PDB entry 6NQ8 | X-ray diffraction, 3.10 A resolution | chain A

# Chain A
Name: Uncharacterized protein YetJ
Source organism: Bacillus subtilis (strain 168)
UniProt: O31539 (YETJ_BACSU); residue numbers follow UniProt; this construct covers 1-214
Sequence (214 residues; row label = number of the first residue in the row):
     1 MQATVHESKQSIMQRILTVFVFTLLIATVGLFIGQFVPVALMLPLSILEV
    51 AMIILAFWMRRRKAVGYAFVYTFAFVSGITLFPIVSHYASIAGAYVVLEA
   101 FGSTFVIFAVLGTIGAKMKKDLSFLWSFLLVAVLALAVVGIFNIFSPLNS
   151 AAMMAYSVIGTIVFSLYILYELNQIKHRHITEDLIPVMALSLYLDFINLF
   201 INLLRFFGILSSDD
Disordered / not traced: 1-6
Construct notes: engineered mutation E171 (Asp in O31539)
UniProt features mapped onto this chain:
  - mutagenesis: E49 (E49Q: Causes a large disruption to the gating mechanism and thus allows a large amount of Ca(2+) influx in a ER-like lipid environment), D195 (D195E: Results in constantly open channel with reduced Ca(2+) affinity)
From the paper describing this entry:
  - conformationally variable residues: R60

# Overview
UniProt lists 2 mutagenesis sites. The paper reports conformational variability at R60.
Chain A is Uncharacterized protein YetJ (Bacillus subtilis (strain 168)); the structure, Crystal structure of
YetJ mutant from Bacillus Subtilis - D171E, was determined by X-ray diffraction together with 6NQ7 and 6NQ9
from the same study.
